PDB entry 8GVB | X-ray diffraction, 3.20 A resolution | chains A and H of the 5 polymer chains in the assembly

== Chain A ==
Name: TD08 TCR alpha chain
Organism: Homo sapiens
Chain sequence (209 residues; each row starts with the number of its first residue):
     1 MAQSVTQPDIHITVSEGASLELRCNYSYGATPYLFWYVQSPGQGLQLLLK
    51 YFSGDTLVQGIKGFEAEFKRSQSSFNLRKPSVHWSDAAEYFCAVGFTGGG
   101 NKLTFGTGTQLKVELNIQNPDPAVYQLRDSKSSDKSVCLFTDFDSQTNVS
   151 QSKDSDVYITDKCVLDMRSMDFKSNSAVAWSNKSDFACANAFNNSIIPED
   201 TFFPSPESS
Unresolved in the structure: 1-2, 151-153, 156-157, 180-189, 201-209
Disulfide bonds: Cys-24/Cys-92

== Chain H ==
Name: MHC class I antigen
Organism: Homo sapiens
UniProt: F6IQZ4 (F6IQZ4_HUMAN); residues 1-274 here correspond to UniProt positions 25-298 (UniProt number = residue number + 24)
Chain sequence (275 residues; numbered 0 to 274; the number before each row is that of its first residue; numbering starts at 0):
     0 MGSHSMRYFSTSVSRPGRGEPRFIAVGYVDDTQFVRFDSDAASQRMEPRA
    50 PWIEQEGPEYWDEETGKVKAHSQTDRENLRIALRYYNQSEAGSHTLQMMF
   100 GCDVGSDGRFLRGYHQYAYDGKDYIALKEDLRSWTAADMAAQITKRKWEA
   150 AHVAEQQRAYLEGTCVDGLRRYLENGKETLQRTDPPKTHMTHHPISDHEA
   200 TLRCWALGFYPAEITLTWQRDGEDQTQDTELVETRPAGDGTFQKWAAVVV
   250 PSGEEQRYTCHVQHEGLPKPLTLRW
Unresolved in the structure: 0-1
Sequence notes: initiating methionine (0)
Disulfide bonds: Cys-101/Cys-164, Cys-203/Cys-259

== Chain A / chain H interface ==
Pairs across the interface - 12 pairs, chain A then chain H:
  Gly-29(A) / Asp-166(H)
  Thr-31(A) / Ala-158(H)
  Tyr-33(A) / Gln-155(H)  hydrogen bond
  Phe-52(A) / Gln-155(H)
  Phe-52(A) / Ala-158(H)  hydrophobic
  Ser-53(A) / Glu-154(H)
  Thr-97(A) / Gln-155(H)
  Gly-98(A) / Lys-66(H)  hydrogen bond (backbone-side chain)
  Gly-98(A) / Thr-163(H)
  Gly-99(A) / Glu-62(H)
  Gly-100(A) / Lys-66(H)
  Lys-102(A) / Glu-62(H)  salt bridge
Also at the interface, not in a pair above, chain H (8 interface residues in all): Glu-63

== Summary ==
Chain A and chain H form an interface of 10 and 8 residues respectively; the contacts include 2 hydrogen bonds
and 1 salt bridge. Polar contacts include Lys-102(A)/Glu-62(H), Tyr-33(A)/Gln-155(H) and Gly-98(A)/Lys-66(H).
Here chain A is TD08 TCR alpha chain and chain H is MHC class I antigen, both from Homo sapiens. Entry 8GVB
(The complex between public TCR TD08 and HLA-A24 bound to HIV-1 Nef138-8 peptide) was determined by X-ray
diffraction, deposited together with 8GVG and 8GVI.
